Entry 7KI3 (X-ray diffraction, 3.00 A resolution); this record covers chains A and C of the 3 polymer chains in the assembly.

[Chain A]
Protein: Protein argonaute-2
Source organism: Homo sapiens
Notes: EC 3.1.26.-
Reference sequence: Q9UKV8 (AGO2_HUMAN); numbering as in UniProt (aligned over 1-859)
Amino-acid sequence (859 residues; numbered 1 to 859; the number before each row is that of its first residue):
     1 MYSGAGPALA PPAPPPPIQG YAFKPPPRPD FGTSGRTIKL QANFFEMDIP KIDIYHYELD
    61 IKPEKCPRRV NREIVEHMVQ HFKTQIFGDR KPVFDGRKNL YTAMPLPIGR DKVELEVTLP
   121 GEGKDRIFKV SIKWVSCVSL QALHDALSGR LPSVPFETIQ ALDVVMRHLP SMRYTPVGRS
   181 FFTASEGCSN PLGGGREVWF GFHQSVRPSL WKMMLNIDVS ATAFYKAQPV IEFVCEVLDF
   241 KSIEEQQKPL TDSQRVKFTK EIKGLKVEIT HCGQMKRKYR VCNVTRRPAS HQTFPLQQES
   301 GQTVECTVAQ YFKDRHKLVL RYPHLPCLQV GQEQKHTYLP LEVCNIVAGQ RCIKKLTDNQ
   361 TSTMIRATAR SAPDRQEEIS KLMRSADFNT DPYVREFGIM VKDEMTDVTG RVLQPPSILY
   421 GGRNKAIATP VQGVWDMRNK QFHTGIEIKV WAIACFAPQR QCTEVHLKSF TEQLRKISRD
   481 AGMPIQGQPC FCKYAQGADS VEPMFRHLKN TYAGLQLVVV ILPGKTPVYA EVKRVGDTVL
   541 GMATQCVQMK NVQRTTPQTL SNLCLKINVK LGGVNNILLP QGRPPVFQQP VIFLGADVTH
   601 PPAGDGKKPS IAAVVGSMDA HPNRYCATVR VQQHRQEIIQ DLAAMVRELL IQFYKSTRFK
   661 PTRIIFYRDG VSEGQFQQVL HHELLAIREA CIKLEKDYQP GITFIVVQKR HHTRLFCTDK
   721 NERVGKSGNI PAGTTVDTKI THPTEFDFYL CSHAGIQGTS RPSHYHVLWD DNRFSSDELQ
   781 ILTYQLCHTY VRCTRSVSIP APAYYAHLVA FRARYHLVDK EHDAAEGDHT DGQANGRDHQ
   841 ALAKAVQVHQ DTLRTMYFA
Unresolved in the structure: 1-21, 296-306, 334-338, 820-837
Sequence notes: engineered mutation Asp387 (Ser in Q9UKV8), Ala824 (Ser in Q9UKV8), Asp828 (Ser in Q9UKV8), Asp831 (Ser in Q9UKV8), Ala834 (Ser in Q9UKV8)
Metal / ion sites: barium ion: Asp597, Val598
Curated features (UniProtKB/Swiss-Prot):
  - region: Tyr311 to His316 (Interaction with guide RNA), Phe587 to Pro590 (Interaction with GW182 family members), Leu650 to Lys660 (Interaction with GW182 family members), Lys709, Arg710 (Interaction with guide RNA), His753 to Arg761 (Interaction with guide RNA), Tyr790 to Arg812 (Interaction with guide RNA)
  - binding site (a divalent metal cation): Asp597, Asp669, His807
  - modified residue: Tyr2 (3'-nitrotyrosine), Pro700 (4-hydroxyproline)
  - natural variant: Leu192 (L192P: In LESKRES), Gly201 (G201C: In LESKRES; G201V: In LESKRES), His203 (H203Q: In LESKRES), Thr357 (T357M: In LESKRES), Met364 (M364T: In LESKRES), Ala367 (A367P: In LESKRES), Gly573 (G573S: In LESKRES), Gly733 (G733R: In LESKRES), Cys751 (C751Y: In LESKRES), Ser760 (S760R: In LESKRES)
  - mutagenesis: Leu140 (L140W: No effect), Phe470 (F470V: No effect on miRNA-binding or target mRNA cleavage. Abrogates binding to the 7-methylguanosine cap of mRNA and prevents inhibition of translation. Abolishes interaction with TNRC6C ...), Phe505 (F505V: No effect on miRNA-binding or target mRNA cleavage. Abrogates binding to the 7-methylguanosine cap of mRNA and prevents inhibition of translation and abolishes interaction with TNRC6C ...), Lys533 (K533A: Impairs RNA cleavage), Gln545 (Q545A: Impairs RNA cleavage), Lys570 (K570A: Impairs RNA cleavage), Asp597 (D597A: Abrogates RNA cleavage but does not affect binding to siRNA or translational repression), Gln633 (Q633A: No effect; Q633R: Abrogates RNA cleavage. Binds siRNA), His634 (H634P/A: Abrogates RNA cleavage. Binds siRNA), Asp669 (D669A: Abrogates RNA cleavage but does not affect binding to siRNA), Glu673 (E673A: Impairs RNA cleavage; E673G: No effect on RNA cleavage), Phe676 (F676A/I/M/R/Y: Impairs RNA cleavage; F676V: Abrogates RNA cleavage), 6 further mutagenesis entries in UniProt
From the paper describing this entry:
  - binding site for HCV genotype 1a miR-122 site-1 (chain C): Glu64, Lys65, Lys260, Lys263, Ile353, Lys354, Lys355, Pro601, Arg814

[Chain C]
Molecule: HCV genotype 1a miR-122 site-1
Notes: engineered mutation(s): C8G, G17C
Sequence (29 nucleotides; each row starts with the number of its first residue):
     1 GCCAGCCGCC UGAUGGCGGC GACACUCCA

[How chain A and chain C interact]
Contacting residue pairs (33):
  Glu64(A) - G1(C)  hydrogen bond to the base
  Lys65(A) - G1(C)  base contact
  Lys260(A) - G8(C)  phosphate contact
  Lys263(A) - C7(C)  salt bridge to the phosphate
  Glu333(A) - U14(C)  phosphate contact
  Ile353(A) - G5(C)  sugar contact
  Lys354(A) - C6(C)  phosphate contact
  Lys354(A) - C7(C)  sugar contact
  Asp358(A) - A24(C)  sugar contact
  Thr361(A) - A24(C)  sugar contact
  Ile365(A) - C25(C)  sugar contact
  Arg438(A) - A29(C)  hydrogen bond to the sugar
  Ile477(A) - A29(C)  base contact
  Pro557(A) - A29(C)  base contact
  Gln558(A) - C28(C)  hydrogen bond to the sugar
  Gln558(A) - A29(C)  base contact
  Ser561(A) - A29(C)  hydrogen bond to the base
  Thr599(A) - G21(C)  hydrogen bond to the base
  His600(A) - G21(C)  sugar contact
  Pro601(A) - G21(C)  base contact
  Pro602(A) - G21(C)  phosphate contact
  Lys608(A) - G19(C)  salt bridge to the phosphate
  Lys608(A) - G21(C)  base contact
  Pro609(A) - G21(C)  hydrogen bond to the base
  Ser610(A) - G21(C)  base contact
  Ile611(A) - G21(C)  base contact
  Ile756(A) - U26(C)  base contact
  Ile756(A) - C27(C)  sugar contact
  Gln757(A) - C25(C)  hydrogen bond to the base
  Gln757(A) - U26(C)  sugar contact
  Phe811(A) - A22(C)  phosphate contact
  Arg814(A) - G21(C)  base contact
  Arg814(A) - A22(C)  salt bridge to the phosphate
Also at the interface, not in a pair above, chain A (32 interface residues in all): Lys355, Ser362, Val434, Asp436, Ala603
Also at the interface, not in a pair above, chain C (17 interface residues in all): C20, C23
The authors on this interface:
  - pairs named by the authors: Ile353(A)-C6(C), Pro601(A)-G21(C), Arg814(A)-G21(C)
  - interface residues, chain A: Glu64(A), Lys65(A), Lys260(A), Lys263(A), Lys354(A), Lys355(A)

[In short]
The interface between chain A and chain C involves 32 residues on one side and 17 on the other; the contacts
include 7 hydrogen bonds and 3 salt bridges. Polar pairs include Glu64(A)-G1(C), Ser561(A)-A29(C) and
Thr599(A)-G21(C). The authors report contacts between Ile353(A) and C6(C), Pro601(A) and G21(C) and Arg814(A)
and G21(C). The paper reports a binding site for HCV genotype 1a miR-122 site-1 (chain C) at Glu64(A),
Lys65(A) and Lys260(A) among others; interface residues Glu64(A), Lys65(A) and Lys260(A) among others.
Here chain A is Protein argonaute-2 (Homo sapiens) and chain C is HCV genotype 1a miR-122 site-1. Entry 7KI3
(Human Argonaute2:miR-122 bound to the HCV genotype 1a site-1 RNA) was determined by X-ray diffraction.
